PDB entry 7SSP | electron microscopy, 3.50 A resolution | chains C and F of the 8 polymer chains in the assembly

# Chain C
Molecule: Ubiquinone biosynthesis protein COQ9, mitochondrial
Source organism: Homo sapiens
UniProtKB: O75208 (COQ9_HUMAN); residues 1-318 here = UniProt positions 1-318
Sequence (318 residues; each row starts with the number of its first residue):
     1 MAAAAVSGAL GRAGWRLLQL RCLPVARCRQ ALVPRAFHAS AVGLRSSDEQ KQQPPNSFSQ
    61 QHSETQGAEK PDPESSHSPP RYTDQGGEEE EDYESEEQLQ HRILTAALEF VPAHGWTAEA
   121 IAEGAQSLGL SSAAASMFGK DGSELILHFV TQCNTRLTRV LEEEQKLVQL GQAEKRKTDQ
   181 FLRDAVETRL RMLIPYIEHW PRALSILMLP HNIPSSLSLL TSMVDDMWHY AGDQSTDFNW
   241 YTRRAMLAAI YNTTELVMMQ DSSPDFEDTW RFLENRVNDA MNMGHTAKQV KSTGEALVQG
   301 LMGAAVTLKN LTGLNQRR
Disordered / not traced: 1-92, 128-140, 285-318
UniProt features mapped onto this chain:
  - motif: R16 to A31 (SIFI-degron)
  - binding site (a 1,2-diacylglycero-3-phosphoethanolamine): R244
  - modified residue: K175 (N6-acetyllysine)
  - mutagenesis: L190 (L190E: Impairs interaction with COQ7), M227 (M227E: Impairs interaction with COQ7), D237 (D237K: Impairs interaction with COQ7), W240 (W240D/K: Abolishes interaction with COQ7; W240K: Disrupts the octomeric COQ7:COQ9 complex), Y241 (Y241D/K: Abolishes interaction with COQ7), L256 (L256K: Impairs interaction with COQ7), K288 (K288A: Decreases membrane association; when associated with A-291), V290 (V290A: Significantly decreases membrane association; when associated with A-297; A-298; A-301 and A-302; V290S: Decreases membrane association by more than 60%; when associated with A-297; A-298 ...), K291 (K291A: Decreases membrane association; when associated with A-288), L297 (L297A: Significantly decreases membrane association; when associated with A-290; A-298; A-301 and A-302; L297S: Decreases membrane association by more than 60%; when associated with A-290; A-298 ...), V298 (V298A: Significantly decreases membrane association; when associated with A-290; A-297; A-301 and A-302; V298S: Decreases membrane association by more than 60%; when associated with A-290; A-297 ...), L301 (L301A: Significantly decreases membrane association; when associated with A-290; A-297; A-298 and A-302; L301S: Decreases membrane association by more than 60%; when associated with A-290; A-297 ...), 1 further mutagenesis entry in UniProt

# Chain F
Molecule: 5-demethoxyubiquinone hydroxylase, mitochondrial
Source organism: Homo sapiens
Notes: EC 1.14.99.60
UniProtKB: Q99807 (COQ7_HUMAN); residue numbers follow UniProt; this construct covers 1-217
Sequence (217 residues; row label = number of the first residue in the row):
     1 MSCAGAAAAP RLWRLRPGAR RSLSAYGRRT SVRFRSSGMT LDNISRAAVD RIIRVDHAGE
    61 YGANRIYAGQ MAVLGRTSVG PVIQKMWDQE KDHLKKFNEL MVTFRVRPTV LMPLWNVLGF
   121 ALGAGTALLG KEGAMACTVA VEESIAHHYN NQIRTLMEED PEKYEELLQL IKKFRDEELE
   181 HHDIGLDHDA ELAPAYAVLK SIIQAGCRVA IYLSERL
Disordered / not traced: 1-44, 185-192
UniProt features mapped onto this chain:
  - region: R11 to R29 (Required for nuclear localization)
  - binding site (NADH): R51, Y212, R216
  - binding site (Fe cation): E60, E90, H93, E142, E178, H181
  - natural variant: R54 (R54Q: In COQ10D8 and HMNR9; R54W: In HMNR9; uncertain significance), R107 (R107W: In COQ10D8; uncertain significance), L111 (L111P: In COQ10D8), V141 (V141E: In COQ10D8), Y149 (Y149C: In COQ10D8 and HMNR9; uncertain significance), L156 (L156Q: In HMNR9; uncertain significance; L156R: In HMNR9; uncertain significance)
  - mutagenesis: R28 (R28A: Reduces nuclear localization. Increases level of reactive oxygen species (ROS)), R51 (R51A: Loss of function activity; when associated with A-208; A-212 and A-216), E178 (E178K: No detectable ubiquinone is produced), R208 (R208A: Loss of function activity; when associated with A-51; A-212 and A-216), Y212 (Y212A: Loss of function activity; when associated with A-51; A-208 and A-216), R216 (R216A: Loss of function activity; when associated with A-51; A-208 and A-212)

# Interface between chain C and chain F
Contacting residue pairs - 7 pairs, chain C then chain F:
  Y93(C) - M157(F)  hydrophobic
  L209(C) - S201(F)
  P210(C) - S201(F)
  P210(C) - I202(F)  hydrophobic
  P210(C) - A205(F)
  H211(C) - S201(F)  hydrogen bond
  H211(C) - R208(F)  hydrogen bond (backbone-side chain)
Other interface residues (no listed pair), chain F (7 interface residues in all): A197, Q204

# Overview
4 residues of chain C and 7 residues of chain F are in contact, with 2 hydrogen bonds. Polar contacts include
H211(C)-S201(F) and H211(C)-R208(F).
Chain C is Ubiquinone biosynthesis protein COQ9, mitochondrial and chain F is 5-demethoxyubiquinone
hydroxylase, mitochondrial, both from Homo sapiens; the structure, Structure of the human COQ7:COQ9 complex by
single-particle electron cryo-microscopy, unliganded state, was determined by electron microscopy (same
publication as 7SSS).
